PDB entry 6OOV | X-ray diffraction, 2.20 A resolution | chains A and D of the 3 polymer chains in the assembly

Chain A:
Protein: Embryonic stem cell-specific 5-hydroxymethylcytosine-binding protein
Organism: Homo sapiens
Notes: EC 3.4.-.-
UniProtKB: Q96FZ2 (HMCES_HUMAN); residues 2-270 here = UniProt positions 2-270
Amino-acid sequence (276 residues; row label = number of the first residue in the row):
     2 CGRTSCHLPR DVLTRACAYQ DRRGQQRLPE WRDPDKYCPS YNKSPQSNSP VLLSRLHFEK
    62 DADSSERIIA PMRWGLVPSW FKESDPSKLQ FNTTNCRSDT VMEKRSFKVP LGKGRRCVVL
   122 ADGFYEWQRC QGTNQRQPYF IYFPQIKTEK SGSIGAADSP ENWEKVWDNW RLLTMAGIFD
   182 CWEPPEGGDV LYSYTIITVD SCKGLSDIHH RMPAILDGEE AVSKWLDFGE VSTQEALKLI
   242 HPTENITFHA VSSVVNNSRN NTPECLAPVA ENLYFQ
Unresolved in the structure: 148-165, 271-277
Differences from the reference sequence: expression tag (271-277)

Chain D:
Molecule: 13-nt DNA strand
Sequence (13 nucleotides; numbered -1 to 11; the number before each row is that of its first residue; numbers below 1 keep their minus sign (DC-1 is residue -1)):
    -1 CAACGTTGTT TTT
Unresolved in the structure: 11

Chain A / chain D interface:
Contacting residue pairs (4):
  Trp81(A) with DC-1(D), base contact
  Glu104(A) with DC2(D), phosphate contact
  Arg106(A) with DA1(D), base contact; DC2(D), sugar contact
Also at the interface, not in a pair above, chain A (5 interface residues in all): Met103, Val110
Also at the interface, not in a pair above, chain D (4 interface residues in all): DA0

Summary:
The interface between chain A and chain D involves 5 residues on one side and 4 on the other.
Chain A is Embryonic stem cell-specific 5-hydroxymethylcytosine-binding protein (Homo sapiens) and chain D is
a 13-nt DNA strand; the structure, Crystal structure of HMCES SRAP domain in complex with palindromic 3'
overhang DNA, was determined by X-ray diffraction.
